Entry 6GK8 (X-ray diffraction, 2.85 A resolution); this record covers chains H and L of the 3 polymer chains in the assembly.

[Chain H]
Molecule: Human fab antibody fragment of cbtau-28.1(s32r;e35k)
Source organism: Homo sapiens
Notes: antibody fragment or engineered binder
Sequence (224 residues; numbered 1 to 224; the number before each row is that of its first residue):
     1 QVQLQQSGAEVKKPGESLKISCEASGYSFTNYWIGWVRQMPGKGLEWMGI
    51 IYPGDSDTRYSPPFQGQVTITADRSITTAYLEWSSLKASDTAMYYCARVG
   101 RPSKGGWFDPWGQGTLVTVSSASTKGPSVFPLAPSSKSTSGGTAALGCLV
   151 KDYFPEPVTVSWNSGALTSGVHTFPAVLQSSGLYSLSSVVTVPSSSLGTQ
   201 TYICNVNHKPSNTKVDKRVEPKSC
Disordered / not traced: 223-224
Disulfides: Cys22-Cys96, Cys148-Cys204

[Chain L]
Molecule: Human fab antibody fragment of cbtau-28.1(s32r;e35k)
Source organism: Homo sapiens
Notes: fragment: fab antibody fragment; antibody fragment or engineered binder
Sequence (220 residues; numbered 1 to 220; the number before each row is that of its first residue):
     1 DIQMTQSPDSLAVSLGERATINCESSQTLLYRSNKKNYLAWYQQKPGQPP
    51 KLLISWASTPESGVPDRFSGSGSGTSFTLTISSLQAEDVAVYYCQQYYNS
   101 PYTFGQGTRLEIKRTVAAPSVFIFPPSDEQLKSGTASVVCLLNNFYPREA
   151 KVQWKVDNALQSGNSQESVTEQDSKDSTYSLSSTLTLSKADYEKHKVYAC
   201 EVTHQGLSSPVTKSFNRGEC
Disordered / not traced: 220
Disulfides: Cys23-Cys94, Cys140-Cys200

[Chain H / chain L interface]
Pairs across the interface (77; chain H residue first):
  Gln39(H) - Gln44(L)  hydrogen bond
  Gln39(H) - Tyr93(L)  hydrogen bond
  Lys43(H) - Tyr93(L)
  Gly44(H) - Tyr93(L)
  Gly44(H) - Gln106(L)
  Leu45(H) - Gln44(L)
  Leu45(H) - Pro50(L)  hydrophobic
  Leu45(H) - Tyr93(L)  hydrophobic
  Leu45(H) - Phe104(L)
  Trp47(H) - Gln95(L)
  Trp47(H) - Ser100(L)
  Trp47(H) - Pro101(L)  hydrophobic
  Trp47(H) - Tyr102(L)
  Trp47(H) - Phe104(L)  hydrophobic
  Ile50(H) - Tyr102(L)  hydrophobic
  Arg59(H) - Ser100(L)
  Ser61(H) - Pro101(L)
  Pro62(H) - Asp1(L)
  Tyr95(H) - Gln44(L)
  Tyr95(H) - Gln48(L)  hydrogen bond (side chain-backbone)
  Tyr95(H) - Pro49(L)  hydrophobic
  Tyr95(H) - Pro50(L)
  Arg101(H) - Tyr38(L)
  Arg101(H) - Trp56(L)
  Gly105(H) - Tyr102(L)
  Gly106(H) - Tyr97(L)
  Gly106(H) - Tyr102(L)
  Trp107(H) - Ala40(L)  hydrophobic
  Trp107(H) - Tyr42(L)
  Trp107(H) - Leu52(L)
  Trp107(H) - Trp56(L)
  Trp107(H) - Gln95(L)
  Trp107(H) - Tyr97(L)
  Phe108(H) - Tyr42(L)  hydrogen bond (backbone-side chain)
  Asp109(H) - Leu52(L)
  Trp111(H) - Tyr42(L)
  Trp111(H) - Pro50(L)
  Trp111(H) - Phe104(L)  hydrophobic
  Gly112(H) - Pro49(L)
  Gln113(H) - Pro49(L)
  Val129(H) - Glu129(L)
  Phe130(H) - Ser127(L)
  Phe130(H) - Glu129(L)
  Phe130(H) - Gln130(L)
  Phe130(H) - Ser133(L)
  Pro131(H) - Ser127(L)
  Leu132(H) - Phe124(L)  hydrophobic
  Leu132(H) - Val139(L)  hydrophobic
  Ala133(H) - Phe124(L)
  Ala145(H) - Phe122(L)  hydrophobic
  Ala145(H) - Phe124(L)
  Ala145(H) - Leu141(L)  hydrophobic
  Leu149(H) - Gln130(L)
  Leu149(H) - Ser137(L)
  Lys151(H) - Gln130(L)
  Lys151(H) - Ser137(L)
  His172(H) - Asn143(L)
  His172(H) - Asn144(L)  hydrogen bond
  His172(H) - Ser180(L)
  Phe174(H) - Leu141(L)  hydrophobic
  Phe174(H) - Ser168(L)
  Phe174(H) - Thr170(L)
  Phe174(H) - Ser180(L)
  Phe174(H) - Leu181(L)
  Phe174(H) - Ser182(L)
  Pro175(H) - Ser168(L)  hydrogen bond (backbone-side chain)
  Pro175(H) - Val169(L)
  Val177(H) - Gln166(L)
  Val177(H) - Glu167(L)
  Val177(H) - Ser168(L)
  Leu178(H) - Gln166(L)  hydrogen bond (backbone-side chain)
  Gln179(H) - Gln166(L)
  Ser187(H) - Ser182(L)
  Val189(H) - Leu141(L)  hydrophobic
  Thr191(H) - Asn143(L)
  Lys217(H) - Glu129(L)
  Lys222(H) - Asp128(L)  salt bridge
Interface residues without a listed pair, chain H (43 interface residues in all): Val37, Glu46, Tyr60, Leu146, Thr173
Interface residues without a listed pair, chain L (43 interface residues in all): Ser55, Glu61, Thr103, Gly105, Thr186

[Summary]
The chain H/chain L interface involves 43 residues from each chain; the contacts include 7 hydrogen bonds and
1 salt bridge. Polar contacts include Lys222(H)-Asp128(L), Gln39(H)-Gln44(L) and Gln39(H)-Tyr93(L).
Chain H is Human fab antibody fragment of cbtau-28.1(s32r;e35k) and chain L is Human fab antibody fragment of
cbtau-28.1(s32r;e35k), both from Homo sapiens; the structure, Crystal structure of anti-tau antibody
dmCBTAU-28.1, double mutant (S32R, E35K) of CBTAU-28.1, in complex with Tau ..., was determined by X-ray
diffraction, deposited together with 5ZV3, 6GK7, 6DCV and 6DCW.
